8HAL - chains G and I of the 11 polymer chains in the assembly; structure by electron microscopy, 4.40 A resolution (low resolution: residue-level contacts below are approximate; hydrogen-bond / salt-bridge calls are withheld).

== Chain G ==
Name: Histone H2A type 1-B/E
Organism: Homo sapiens
UniProtKB: P04908 (H2A1B_HUMAN); residues 1-129 here correspond to UniProt positions 2-130 (UniProt number = residue number + 1)
Chain sequence (129 residues; numbered 1 to 129; the number before each row is that of its first residue):
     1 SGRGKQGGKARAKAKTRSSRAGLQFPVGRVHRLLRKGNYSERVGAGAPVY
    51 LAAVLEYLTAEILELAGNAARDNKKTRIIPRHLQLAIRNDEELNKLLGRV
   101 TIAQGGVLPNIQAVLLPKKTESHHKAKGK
Disordered / not traced: 1-13, 119-129
Curated features (UniProtKB/Swiss-Prot):
  - modified residue: Ser-1 (N-acetylserine), Arg-3 (Citrulline), Lys-5 (N6-(2-hydroxyisobutyryl)lysine), Lys-9 (N6-(2-hydroxyisobutyryl)lysine), Lys-13 (N6-(beta-hydroxybutyryl)lysine), Lys-36 (N6-(2-hydroxyisobutyryl)lysine), Lys-74 (N6-(2-hydroxyisobutyryl)lysine), Lys-75 (N6-(2-hydroxyisobutyryl)lysine), Lys-95 (N6-(2-hydroxyisobutyryl)lysine), Gln-104 (N5-methylglutamine), Lys-118 (N6-(2-hydroxyisobutyryl)lysine), Lys-119 (N6-crotonyllysine), Thr-120 (Phosphothreonine), Lys-125 (N6-crotonyllysine)
  - cross-link (Glycyl lysine isopeptide (Lys-Gly)): Lys-13 (interchain with G-Cter in ubiquitin), Lys-15 (interchain with G-Cter in ubiquitin), Lys-119 (interchain with G-Cter in ubiquitin)

== Chain I ==
Molecule: 180-nt DNA strand
Organism: Homo sapiens
Sequence (180 nucleotides; row label = number of the first residue in the row):
     1 ATCCGTCCGTTACCGCCATCAATATCCACCTGCAGATTCTACCAAAAGTG
    51 TATTTGGAAACTGCTCCATCAAAAGGCATGTTCAGCTGAATTCAGCTGAA
   101 CATGCCTTTTGATGGAGCAGTTTCCAAATACACTTTTGGTAGAATCTGCA
   151 GGTGGATATTGATGGCGGTAACGGACGGAT
Disordered / not traced: 1-15, 167-180

== Interface between chain G and chain I ==
Contacting residue pairs - 17 pairs, chain G then chain I:
  Thr-16(G) with DT137(I)
  Arg-29(G) with DG138(I); DG139(I)
  Arg-35(G) with DT129(I)
  Glu-41(G) with DT129(I)
  Arg-42(G) with DA128(I); DT129(I)
  Val-43(G) with DA128(I); DT129(I)
  Gly-44(G) with DA128(I)
  Ala-45(G) with DA128(I)
  Lys-75(G) with DC149(I)
  Thr-76(G) with DG148(I); DC149(I)
  Arg-77(G) with DG148(I); DC149(I)
  Lys-118(G) with DT160(I)
Also at the interface, not in a pair above, chain G (14 interface residues in all): His-31, Lys-74
Also at the interface, not in a pair above, chain I (9 interface residues in all): DA150

== Overview ==
The interface between chain G and chain I involves 14 residues on one side and 9 on the other.
Chain G is Histone H2A type 1-B/E and chain I is a 180-nt DNA strand, both from Homo sapiens; the structure,
Cryo-EM structure of the CBP catalytic core bound to the H4K12acK16ac nucleosome, class 1, was determined by
electron microscopy (same publication as 8HAG, 8HAH, 8HAI, 8HAJ, 8HAK, 8HAM and 8HAN).
